5IXM - chains A and B; structure by X-ray diffraction, 2.75 A resolution.

== Chain A ==
Name: LPS-assembly protein LptD
Organism: Yersinia pestis
UniProtKB: Q8ZIK3 (LPTD_YERPE); residues 1-556 here correspond to UniProt positions 225-780 (UniProt number = residue number + 224)
Sequence (577 residues; row label = number of the first residue in the row; numbers below 1 keep their minus sign (Met-20 is residue -20)):
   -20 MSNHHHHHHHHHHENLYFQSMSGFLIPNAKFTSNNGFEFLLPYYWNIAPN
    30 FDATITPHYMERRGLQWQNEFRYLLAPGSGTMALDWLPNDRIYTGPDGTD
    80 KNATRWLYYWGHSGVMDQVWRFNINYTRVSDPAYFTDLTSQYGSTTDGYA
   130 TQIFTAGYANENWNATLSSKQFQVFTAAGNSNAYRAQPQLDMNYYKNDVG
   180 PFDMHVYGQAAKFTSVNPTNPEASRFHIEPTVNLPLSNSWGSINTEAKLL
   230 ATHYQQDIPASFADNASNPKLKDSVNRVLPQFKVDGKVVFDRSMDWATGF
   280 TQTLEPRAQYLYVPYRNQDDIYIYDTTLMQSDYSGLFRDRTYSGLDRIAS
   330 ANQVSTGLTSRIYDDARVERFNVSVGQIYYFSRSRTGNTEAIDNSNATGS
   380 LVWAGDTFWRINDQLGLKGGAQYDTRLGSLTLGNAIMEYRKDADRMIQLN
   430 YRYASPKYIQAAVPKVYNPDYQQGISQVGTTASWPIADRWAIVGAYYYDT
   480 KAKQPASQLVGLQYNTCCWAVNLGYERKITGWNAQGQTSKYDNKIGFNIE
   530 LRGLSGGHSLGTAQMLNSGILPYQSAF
Unresolved in the structure: -20 to -2, 370-374, 530-539
Sequence notes: initiating methionine (-20); expression tag (-19 to 0)

== Chain B ==
Name: LPS-assembly lipoprotein LptE
Organism: Yersinia pestis
UniProtKB: Q7CJV2 (LPTE_YERPE); residues 1-187 here correspond to UniProt positions 21-207 (UniProt number = residue number + 20)
Sequence (198 residues; numbered -4 to 193; the number before each row is that of its first residue; numbers below 1 keep their minus sign (Ala-4 is residue -4)):
    -4 APNTSGFNLRGTTQVPTELQKLLLESSDPYGPLARSIRQQLRLNNVTIVD
    46 DAMRKDIPTLRIIGSSESQETVSIFRNGVAAENQLVLHVQAQVLIPGHDI
    96 YPLQVNVFRTFFDNPLTALAKEAEAEVLRQEMREQAAQQLVRQLLTVHAA
   146 EVKNTQKNGDKPVSDANAAQGSTPTAVNETTLGEPAVSTSAKHHHHHH
Unresolved in the structure: -4 to 1, 10-11, 145-193
Sequence notes: expression tag (-4 to 0, 188-193)

== Interface between chain A and chain B ==
Contacting residue pairs - 122 pairs, chain A then chain B:
  Val94(A) with Asp23(B)
  Gln97(A) with Tyr25(B)
  Val98(A) with Tyr25(B), hydrophobic
  Arg100(A) with Asp23(B), salt bridge; Gly26(B); Pro27(B)
  Thr124(A) with Gly73(B)
  Thr125(A) with Thr66(B); Ile69(B); Gly73(B); Val74(B); Ala75(B), hydrogen bond (backbone-backbone)
  Gly127(A) with Pro110(B)
  Tyr128(A) with Asp108(B), hydrogen bond; Pro110(B), hydrophobic; Ala113(B), hydrophobic
  Ile132(A) with Glu117(B)
  Ala138(A) with Tyr25(B)
  Asn139(A) with Tyr25(B)
  Glu140(A) with Tyr25(B); Arg30(B), hydrogen bond (backbone-side chain)
  Lys149(A) with Glu117(B), salt bridge; Glu121(B), salt bridge
  Phe151(A) with Ala113(B), hydrophobic; Leu114(B), hydrophobic; Glu117(B)
  Val153(A) with Pro110(B)
  Gly158(A) with Leu111(B)
  Tyr163(A) with Leu114(B)
  Tyr174(A) with Arg30(B)
  Asn176(A) with Arg37(B)
  Asp177(A) with Arg37(B), salt bridge
  Asp182(A) with Arg37(B), salt bridge
  Phe192(A) with Leu114(B), hydrophobic
  Ser216(A) with Leu38(B), hydrogen bond (side chain-backbone); Asn40(B), hydrogen bond
  Asn217(A) with Asn40(B)
  Ser218(A) with Gln9(B)
  Trp219(A) with Thr7(B); Thr8(B)
  Val268(A) with Thr7(B); Thr8(B); Gln9(B)
  Phe269(A) with Gly6(B); Thr7(B)
  Asp270(A) with Arg5(B); Gly6(B), hydrogen bond (backbone-backbone); Gln9(B)
  Arg271(A) with Asn3(B); Arg5(B)
  Ser272(A) with Asn3(B)
  Asp274(A) with Asn3(B)
  Gln281(A) with Arg5(B), hydrogen bond (backbone-side chain)
  Thr282(A) with Gln9(B)
  Leu283(A) with Arg5(B)
  Tyr303(A) with Leu114(B)
  Asp304(A) with Leu114(B); Ala115(B); Ala118(B)
  Thr305(A) with Ala115(B)
  Thr306(A) with Ala115(B); Glu119(B)
  Met308(A) with Glu119(B); Val122(B), hydrophobic
  Gln309(A) with Thr105(B), hydrogen bond (side chain-backbone); Phe106(B); Phe107(B); Glu119(B), hydrogen bond (backbone-side chain)
  Ser313(A) with Arg104(B)
  Arg317(A) with Glu126(B), salt bridge
  Ser322(A) with Ala115(B); Glu119(B)
  Arg340(A) with Arg137(B)
  Tyr342(A) with Gln9(B)
  Arg346(A) with Leu140(B); Thr141(B)
  Lys397(A) with Phe103(B)
  Leu411(A) with Glu77(B); Phe107(B), hydrophobic
  Arg431(A) with Val67(B); Glu77(B), salt bridge; Thr105(B)
  Ala433(A) with Phe107(B), hydrophobic
  Tyr437(A) with Phe107(B), hydrophobic
  Ile438(A) with Phe70(B), hydrophobic
  Val442(A) with Phe107(B), hydrophobic; Asn109(B); Lys116(B)
  Pro443(A) with Asn109(B), hydrogen bond (backbone-side chain)
  Lys444(A) with Leu111(B)
  Tyr450(A) with Arg71(B), hydrogen bond (backbone-side chain)
  Gln451(A) with Phe70(B); Arg71(B); Asn72(B)
  Ile454(A) with Ile69(B); Phe70(B), hydrophobic; Ala76(B), hydrophobic
  Gln456(A) with Val67(B), hydrogen bond (side chain-backbone); Ser68(B); Ile69(B)
  Ala481(A) with Arg71(B)
  Ala485(A) with Ile69(B), hydrophobic
  Ile508(A) with Arg71(B); Gly73(B)
  Gly510(A) with Arg71(B); Asn72(B)
  Trp511(A) with Arg71(B); Asn72(B)
  Ser518(A) with Arg71(B), hydrogen bond (side chain-backbone)
  Ile549(A) with Thr66(B); Ile69(B), hydrophobic
  Leu550(A) with Thr66(B); Val67(B); Ser68(B)
  Pro551(A) with Glu65(B); Thr66(B)
  Gln553(A) with Glu65(B); Gln79(B), hydrogen bond; Val81(B)
  Ser554(A) with Phe103(B)
  Phe556(A) with Asn101(B), hydrogen bond (backbone-side chain); Phe103(B)
Also at the interface, not in a pair above, chain A (88 interface residues in all): Asn141, Asn143, Thr155, Arg164, Ala165, Pro214, Ser221, Val267, Leu307, Asp311, Gly323, Glu348, Gln452, Asp478, Thr509, Ala555
Also at the interface, not in a pair above, chain B (59 interface residues in all): Leu4, Pro24, Asn39, Ser63, Gln64, Leu123, Gln130

== Summary ==
88 residues of chain A and 59 residues of chain B are in contact; the contacts include 15 hydrogen bonds and 7
salt bridges. Polar contacts include Arg100(A)-Asp23(B), Lys149(A)-Glu117(B) and Lys149(A)-Glu121(B).
Here chain A is LPS-assembly protein LptD and chain B is LPS-assembly lipoprotein LptE, both from Yersinia
pestis. Entry 5IXM (The LPS Transporter LptDE from Yersinia pestis, core complex) was determined by X-ray
diffraction together with 5IVA from the same study.
